PDB entry 2DWS | X-ray diffraction, 1.85 A resolution | chain A

[Chain A]
Protein: Copper-containing nitrite reductase
From: Rhodobacter sphaeroides
Notes: EC 1.7.2.1
Reference sequence: Q53239 (NIR_RHOSH); residues 44-371 here = UniProt positions 44-371
Amino-acid sequence (328 residues; row label = number of the first residue in the row):
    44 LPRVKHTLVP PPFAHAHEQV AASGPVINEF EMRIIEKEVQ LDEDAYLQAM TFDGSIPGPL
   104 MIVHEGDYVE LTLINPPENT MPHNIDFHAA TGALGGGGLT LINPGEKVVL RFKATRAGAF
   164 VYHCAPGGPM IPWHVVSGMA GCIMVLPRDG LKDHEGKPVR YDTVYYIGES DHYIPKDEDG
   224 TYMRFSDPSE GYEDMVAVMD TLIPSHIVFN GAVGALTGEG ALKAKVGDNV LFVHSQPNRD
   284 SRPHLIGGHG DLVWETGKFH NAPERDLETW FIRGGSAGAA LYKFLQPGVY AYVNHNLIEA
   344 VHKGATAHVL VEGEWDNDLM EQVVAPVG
Ion coordination: Cu ion site 1: His-126, Cys-167, His-177, Met-182; Cu ion site 2: His-131, His-166, His-338 (together with nitrite ion)
Residues lining bound ligands: nitrite ion (NO2): Asp-129, His-131, His-166, His-287, Ile-289, His-338, Leu-340
UniProt features mapped onto this chain:
  - binding site (Cu cation): His-126, His-131, His-166, Cys-167, His-177, Met-182, His-338
What the authors report for this chain:
  - Cu ion coordination: His-126, Cys-167, His-177, Met-182 (citing earlier work)
  - conformationally variable residues (order/disorder transition): His-287
  - catalytic residues: Asp-129, His-287 (citing earlier work)

[In short]
Ligands of chain A: nitrite ion. His-126, Cys-167, His-177 and Met-182 form the Cu ion site 1. His-131,
His-166 and His-338 form the Cu ion site 2. UniProt lists 7 Cu cation-binding residues. The paper reports
catalytic residues Asp-129 and His-287; Cu ion coordination by His-126, Cys-167 and His-177 among others.
Chain A is Copper-containing nitrite reductase (Rhodobacter sphaeroides); the structure, Cu-containing nitrite
reductase at pH 8.4 with bound nitrite, was determined by X-ray diffraction (same publication as 2DWT and
2DY2).
